6FBI - chains A and B of the 3 polymer chains in the assembly; structure by X-ray diffraction, 1.90 A resolution.

# Chain A
Molecule: DNA polymerase I, thermostable
Source organism: Thermus aquaticus
Notes: EC 2.7.7.7
UniProt: P19821 (DPO1_THEAQ); residues 293-832 here = UniProt positions 293-832
Sequence (541 residues; row label = number of the first residue in the row):
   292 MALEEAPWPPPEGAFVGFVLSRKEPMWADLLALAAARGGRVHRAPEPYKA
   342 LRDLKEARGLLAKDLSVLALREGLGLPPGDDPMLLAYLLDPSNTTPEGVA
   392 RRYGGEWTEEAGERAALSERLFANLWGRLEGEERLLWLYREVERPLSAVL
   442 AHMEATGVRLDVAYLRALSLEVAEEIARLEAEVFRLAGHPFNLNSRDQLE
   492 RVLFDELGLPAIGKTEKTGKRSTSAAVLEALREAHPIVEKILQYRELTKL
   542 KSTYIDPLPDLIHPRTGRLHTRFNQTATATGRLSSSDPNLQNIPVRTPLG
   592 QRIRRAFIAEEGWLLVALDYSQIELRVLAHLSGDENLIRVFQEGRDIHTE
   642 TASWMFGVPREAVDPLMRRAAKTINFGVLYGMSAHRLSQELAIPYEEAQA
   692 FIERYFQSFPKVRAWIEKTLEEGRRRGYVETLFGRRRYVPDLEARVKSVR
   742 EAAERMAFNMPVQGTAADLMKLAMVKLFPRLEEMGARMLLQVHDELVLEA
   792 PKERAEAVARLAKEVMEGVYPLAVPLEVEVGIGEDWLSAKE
Not modelled in the structure: 292-293
Construct notes: initiating methionine (292)
Bound ions: Mn2+ site 1: Asp610, Asp785 (together with XG4) (shared with DC112(B) of chain B); Mn2+ site 2: Asp610, Tyr611, Asp785 (together with XG4)
Residues lining bound ligands: XG4 (2'-deoxy-5'-O-[(R)-hydroxy{[(R)-hydroxy(phosphonooxy)phosphoryl]amino}phosphoryl]guanosine): Arg573, Asp610, Tyr611, Ser612, Gln613, Ile614, Glu615, His639, Arg659, Arg660, Lys663, Thr664, Phe667, Tyr671, Asn750, Asp785
What the authors report for this chain:
  - Mn2+ coordination: Asp610, Tyr611, Asp785
  - binding site for XG4: Arg660, Lys663
  - catalytic residues: Lys663 (citing earlier work)
  - contacts within the chain: Arg660-Thr664 (hydrogen bond)

# Chain B
Molecule: 12-nt DNA strand
Sequence (12 nucleotides; numbered 101 to 112; the number before each row is that of its first residue):
   101 GACCACGGCCAC
Bound ions: Mn2+: DC112 (together with XG4) (shared with Asp610(A), Asp785(A) of chain A)

# Interface between chain A and chain B
Contacting residue pairs - 37 pairs, chain A then chain B:
  Arg487(A) - DG107(B)  hydrogen bond to the phosphate
  Arg487(A) - DG108(B)  salt bridge to the phosphate
  Thr506(A) - DG107(B)  hydrogen bond to the phosphate
  Thr506(A) - DG108(B)  phosphate contact
  Glu507(A) - DG107(B)  phosphate contact
  Lys508(A) - DC106(B)  phosphate contact
  Lys508(A) - DG107(B)  hydrogen bond to the phosphate
  Thr509(A) - DC106(B)  phosphate contact
  Thr509(A) - DG107(B)  hydrogen bond to the phosphate
  Ser513(A) - DG108(B)  hydrogen bond to the phosphate
  Thr514(A) - DG108(B)  hydrogen bond to the phosphate
  Ser515(A) - DG108(B)  phosphate contact
  Ser515(A) - DC109(B)  phosphate contact
  Ala516(A) - DC109(B)  hydrogen bond to the phosphate
  Arg536(A) - DG108(B)  hydrogen bond to the phosphate
  Arg536(A) - DC109(B)  salt bridge to the phosphate
  Lys540(A) - DG108(B)  base contact
  Lys540(A) - DC109(B)  hydrogen bond to the base
  Lys540(A) - DC110(B)  sugar contact
  Leu541(A) - DC110(B)  sugar contact
  Tyr545(A) - DC110(B)  sugar contact
  Arg573(A) - DC112(B)  hydrogen bond to the base
  Gln582(A) - DA111(B)  sugar contact
  Asn583(A) - DC110(B)  hydrogen bond to the base
  Asn583(A) - DA111(B)  sugar contact
  Ile584(A) - DA111(B)  sugar contact
  Pro585(A) - DC110(B)  phosphate contact
  Pro585(A) - DA111(B)  phosphate contact
  Val586(A) - DA111(B)  hydrogen bond to the phosphate
  Val586(A) - DC112(B)  phosphate contact
  Arg587(A) - DC110(B)  salt bridge to the phosphate
  Arg587(A) - DA111(B)  salt bridge to the phosphate
  Arg595(A) - DA111(B)  phosphate contact
  Arg660(A) - DC112(B)  base contact
  Val783(A) - DC112(B)  phosphate contact
  His784(A) - DC112(B)  sugar contact
  Asp785(A) - DC112(B)  phosphate contact
Other interface residues (no listed pair), chain A (29 interface residues in all): Gly510, Glu537, Asp610, Lys831

# In short
Chain A and chain B form an interface of 29 and 7 residues respectively, with 12 hydrogen bonds and 4 salt
bridges. Polar pairs include Lys540(A)-DC109(B), Arg573(A)-DC112(B) and Asn583(A)-DC110(B). Ligands of chain
A: compound XG4. The paper reports the catalytic residue Lys663(A); a binding site for XG4 at Arg660(A) and
Lys663(A).
Here chain A is DNA polymerase I, thermostable (Thermus aquaticus) and chain B is a 12-nt DNA strand. Entry
6FBI (KlenTaq DNA polymerase in a closed, ternary complex with dGpNHpp bound in the active site) was
determined by X-ray diffraction, deposited together with 6FBC, 6FBD, 6FBE, 6FBF, 6FBG and 6FBH.
